Entry 8TWC (electron microscopy, 3.00 A resolution); this record covers chains DT and ET of the 180 polymer chains in the assembly.

# Chain DT (and ET)
Name: Coat protein
Organism: Acinetobacter phage AP205
Notes: chain ET of this document is another copy of the same molecule, construct and numbering; everything in this record applies to it too
UniProtKB: Q9AZ42 (Q9AZ42_9VIRU); residues 1-129 here correspond to UniProt positions 2-130 (UniProt number = residue number + 1)
Amino-acid sequence (129 residues; row label = number of the first residue in the row):
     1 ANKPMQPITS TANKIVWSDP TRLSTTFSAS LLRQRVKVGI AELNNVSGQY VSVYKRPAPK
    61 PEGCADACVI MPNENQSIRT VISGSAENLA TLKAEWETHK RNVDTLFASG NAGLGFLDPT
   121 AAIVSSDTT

# How chain DT and chain ET interact
Pairs across the interface - 11 pairs, chain DT then chain ET:
  Glu62(DT) - Cys68(ET)  hydrogen bond (backbone-side chain)
  Glu62(DT) - Val69(ET)
  Cys64(DT) - Ala67(ET)  hydrophobic
  Cys64(DT) - Cys68(ET)  disulfide
  Asn111(DT) - Pro20(ET)
  Leu114(DT) - Pro20(ET)
  Gly115(DT) - Ile8(ET)
  Phe116(DT) - Gln6(ET)
  Phe116(DT) - Ile8(ET)  hydrophobic
  Phe116(DT) - Ser18(ET)
  Phe116(DT) - Pro20(ET)  hydrophobic
Interface residues without a listed pair, chain DT (8 interface residues in all): Pro61, Gly63
Interface residues without a listed pair, chain ET (10 interface residues in all): Pro7, Asp19, Leu23
Inter-chain disulfides: Cys64(DT)-Cys68(ET)

# Overview
8 residues of chain DT face 10 of chain ET across their interface; the contacts include 1 disulfide bond and 1
hydrogen bond. Its one hydrogen-bonded contact is Glu62(DT)-Cys68(ET).
Both chains are Coat protein (Acinetobacter phage AP205). Entry 8TWC (Acinetobacter phage AP205 T=3 VLP) was
determined by electron microscopy, deposited together with 8TOB, 8TOC, 8TV9, 8TVA and 8TW2.
